PDB entry 6TQV | X-ray diffraction, 1.35 A resolution | chains A and B

# Chain A (and B)
Protein: Ribonucleoside-diphosphate reductase subunit beta
From: Bacillus anthracis str. Sterne
Notes: EC 1.17.4.1; chain B of this document is another copy of the same molecule, construct and numbering; everything in this record applies to it too
Reference sequence: Q81TB4 (Q81TB4_BACAN); residue numbers follow UniProt; this construct covers 1-322
Amino-acid sequence (322 residues; numbered 1 to 322; the number before each row is that of its first residue):
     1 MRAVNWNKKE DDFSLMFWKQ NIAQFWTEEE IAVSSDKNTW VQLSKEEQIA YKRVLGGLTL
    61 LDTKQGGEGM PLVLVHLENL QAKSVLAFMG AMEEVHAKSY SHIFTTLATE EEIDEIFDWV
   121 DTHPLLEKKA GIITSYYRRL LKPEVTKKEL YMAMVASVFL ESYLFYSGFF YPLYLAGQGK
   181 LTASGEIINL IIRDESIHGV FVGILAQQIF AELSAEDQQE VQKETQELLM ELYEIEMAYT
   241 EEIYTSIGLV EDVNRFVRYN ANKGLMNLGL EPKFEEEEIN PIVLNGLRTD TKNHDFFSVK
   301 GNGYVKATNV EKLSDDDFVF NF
Disordered / not traced: 276-278, 289-322 (chain B: 276-277, 289-322)
Ion coordination: Mn2+ site 1: Asp62, Glu93, His96, Glu195; Mn2+ site 2: Glu93, Glu161, Glu195, His198
What the authors report for this chain:
  - catalytic residues: Tyr100 (citing earlier work)
  - Mn2+ coordination: Asp62

# Interface between chain A and chain B
Contacting residue pairs - 95 pairs, chain A then chain B:
  Met1(A) with Leu60(B); Lys64(B), hydrogen bond; Val120(B); Asp121(B), hydrogen bond (backbone-side chain); Glu127(B), hydrogen bond (backbone-side chain); Ala130(B), hydrophobic; Gly131(B)
  Arg2(A) with Leu60(B); Thr63(B); Asp121(B), hydrogen bond (backbone-side chain)
  Ala3(A) with Thr59(B); Leu60(B); Thr63(B); Phe117(B)
  Val4(A) with Thr59(B); Thr63(B), hydrogen bond (backbone-side chain); Ala97(B), hydrophobic; Phe117(B)
  Asn5(A) with Ile113(B); Asp114(B), hydrogen bond; Phe117(B)
  Trp6(A) with Lys98(B); Ser101(B), hydrogen bond (backbone-side chain)
  Asn7(A) with Ser101(B), hydrogen bond (side chain-backbone); Thr105(B), hydrogen bond; Ile113(B)
  Leu15(A) with Lys98(B)
  Trp18(A) with Glu94(B); Val95(B); Lys98(B)
  Ile22(A) with Thr27(B)
  Phe25(A) with Phe25(B), hydrophobic
  Thr27(A) with Ile22(B)
  Thr59(A) with Ala3(B); Val4(B)
  Leu60(A) with Met1(B); Arg2(B); Ala3(B)
  Thr63(A) with Arg2(B); Ala3(B); Val4(B), hydrogen bond (side chain-backbone)
  Lys64(A) with Met1(B)
  Gly67(A) with Leu74(B); Val75(B)
  Pro71(A) with Pro71(B), hydrophobic; Leu74(B), hydrophobic; Val75(B), hydrophobic
  Leu74(A) with Gly67(B); Pro71(B), hydrophobic
  Val75(A) with Gly67(B); Pro71(B), hydrophobic; Leu72(B), hydrophobic
  His76(A) with Leu141(B)
  Ser84(A) with Glu94(B), hydrogen bond
  Ala87(A) with Ala91(B); Glu94(B)
  Phe88(A) with Phe25(B), hydrophobic; Ala91(B), hydrophobic
  Ala91(A) with Ala87(B); Phe88(B), hydrophobic; Ala91(B), hydrophobic
  Glu94(A) with Trp18(B); Ser84(B), hydrogen bond; Ala87(B)
  Val95(A) with Trp18(B)
  Ala97(A) with Val4(B), hydrophobic
  Lys98(A) with Trp6(B); Leu15(B); Trp18(B)
  Ser101(A) with Trp6(B), hydrogen bond (side chain-backbone); Asn7(B), hydrogen bond (backbone-side chain)
  Thr105(A) with Asn7(B), hydrogen bond
  Ile113(A) with Asn5(B); Asn7(B)
  Asp114(A) with Asn5(B), hydrogen bond; Lys8(B)
  Phe117(A) with Ala3(B); Val4(B); Asn5(B)
  Val120(A) with Met1(B)
  Asp121(A) with Met1(B), hydrogen bond (backbone-backbone); Arg2(B), hydrogen bond (side chain-backbone)
  Glu127(A) with Met1(B), hydrogen bond (side chain-backbone)
  Ala130(A) with Met1(B), hydrophobic
  Gly131(A) with Met1(B)
  Arg138(A) with Pro143(B), hydrogen bond (side chain-backbone)
  Leu140(A) with Leu141(B)
  Leu141(A) with His76(B); Leu140(B); Leu141(B); Lys142(B); Pro143(B)
  Lys142(A) with Leu141(B)
  Pro143(A) with Arg138(B), hydrogen bond (backbone-side chain); Leu141(B)
Also at the interface, not in a pair above, chain A (53 interface residues in all): Lys8, Gly56, Gly66, Leu72, Leu80, Lys83, Gly90, Phe104, Thr134
Also at the interface, not in a pair above, chain B (54 interface residues in all): Gly56, Gly66, Glu68, Leu80, Lys83, Gly90, Phe104, Thr134

# In short
The interface between chain A and chain B involves 53 residues on one side and 54 on the other; the contacts
include 21 hydrogen bonds. Among the polar pairs are Met1(A)-Lys64(B), Met1(A)-Asp121(B) and
Met1(A)-Glu127(B). Asp62(A), Glu93(A), His96(A) and Glu195(A) form the Mn2+ site 1. From the paper: the
catalytic residue Tyr100(A); Mn2+ coordination by Asp62(A).
Both chains are Ribonucleoside-diphosphate reductase subunit beta (Bacillus anthracis str. Sterne). Entry 6TQV
(Crystal structure of ribonucleotide reductase NrdF from Bacillus anthracis aerobically soaked with Fe(II) and
Mn(II) ions) was determined by X-ray diffraction, deposited together with 6TQW, 6TQX, 6TQY and 6TQZ.
